PDB entry 3V0W | X-ray diffraction, 1.73 A resolution | chains L and H

Chain L:
Protein: WN1 222-5 Fab (IgG2a) light chain
From: Mus musculus
Notes: antibody fragment or engineered binder
Sequence (212 residues; each row starts with the number of its first residue):
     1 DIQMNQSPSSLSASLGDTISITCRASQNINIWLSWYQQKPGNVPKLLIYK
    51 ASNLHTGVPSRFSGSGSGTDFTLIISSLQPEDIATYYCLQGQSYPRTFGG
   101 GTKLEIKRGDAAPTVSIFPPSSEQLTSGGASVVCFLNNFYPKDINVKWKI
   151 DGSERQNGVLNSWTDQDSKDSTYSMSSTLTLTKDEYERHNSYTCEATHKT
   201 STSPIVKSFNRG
Disordered / not traced: 212
Disulfide bonds: Cys23-Cys88, Cys134-Cys194

Chain H:
Protein: WN1 222-5 Fab (IgG2a) heavy chain
From: Mus musculus
Notes: antibody fragment or engineered binder
Sequence (219 residues; each row starts with the number of its first residue; a row labelled like 52A-52C holds insertion residues (52A, then the next letters in order)):
     1 EVKLVESGGGLVQPGGSLSLSCAASGFTFSDYYMTWVRQAPGKAPEWLAL
    51 IR
52A-52C NKR
    53 NGDTAEYSASVKGRFTISRDYSRSILHLQM
82A-82C NAL
    83 RTEDSATYYCVRQGRGYT
  100A L
   101 DYWGQGTSVTVSSAKTTAPSVYPLAPVCGDTTGSSVTLGCLVKGYFPEPV
   151 TLTWNSGSLSSGVHTFPAVLQSGLYTLSSSVTVTSSTWPSQSITCNVAHP
   201 ASSTKVDKKIEP
Disordered / not traced: 128-132
Disulfide bonds: Cys22-Cys92, Cys140-Cys195

Chain L / chain H interface:
Residue-residue contacts - 73 pairs, chain L then chain H:
  Trp32(L) with Gly98(H); Tyr99(H), hydrophobic
  Ser34(L) with Thr100(H), hydrogen bond
  Tyr36(L) with Thr100(H), hydrogen bond; Leu100A(H), hydrogen bond (side chain-backbone); Trp103(H)
  Gln38(L) with Gln39(H), hydrogen bond
  Val43(L) with Tyr91(H), hydrophobic; Trp103(H), hydrophobic; Gly104(H); Gln105(H)
  Pro44(L) with Trp103(H)
  Leu46(L) with Thr100(H); Asp101(H)
  Tyr49(L) with Thr100(H)
  His55(L) with Tyr102(H)
  Tyr87(L) with Gln39(H), hydrogen bond; Lys43(H); Ala44(H), hydrophobic; Pro45(H)
  Leu89(L) with Leu100A(H), hydrophobic
  Gly91(L) with Tyr99(H)
  Tyr94(L) with Trp47(H), hydrophobic; Leu50(H); Arg52(H); Glu58(H)
  Pro95(L) with Trp47(H), hydrophobic
  Arg96(L) with Trp47(H); Gln95(H), hydrogen bond; Tyr99(H)
  Phe98(L) with Pro45(H); Trp47(H); Trp103(H), hydrophobic
  Gly99(L) with Ala44(H)
  Ser116(L) with Thr137(H)
  Ile117(L) with Val127(H)
  Phe118(L) with Leu124(H); Ala125(H); Thr137(H)
  Pro119(L) with Val127(H)
  Ser121(L) with Tyr122(H); Pro123(H)
  Glu123(L) with Val121(H); Lys208(H), salt bridge
  Gln124(L) with Tyr122(H)
  Ser127(L) with Tyr122(H)
  Ser131(L) with Leu141(H); Lys143(H)
  Val133(L) with Leu124(H), hydrophobic
  Phe135(L) with Gly139(H); Phe166(H), hydrophobic; Ser178(H); Ser179(H); Ser180(H)
  Asn137(L) with His164(H); Phe166(H); Ser180(H), hydrogen bond
  Asn138(L) with His164(H)
  Leu160(L) with Val169(H), hydrophobic; Gln171(H); Thr176(H)
  Asn161(L) with Val169(H)
  Ser162(L) with Phe166(H); Pro167(H), hydrogen bond (side chain-backbone); Val169(H)
  Trp163(L) with Pro167(H)
  Thr164(L) with Phe166(H)
  Ser174(L) with His164(H), hydrogen bond; Phe166(H)
  Met175(L) with Phe166(H)
  Ser176(L) with Phe166(H); Ser178(H), hydrogen bond
  Thr180(L) with Lys143(H)
Interface residues without a listed pair, chain L (44 interface residues in all): Lys50, Gly100, Asp167, Thr178, Phe209
Interface residues without a listed pair, chain H (44 interface residues in all): Val37, Glu46, Pro126, Leu138, Thr165

Summary:
Chain L and chain H each contribute 44 residues to their interface, with 10 hydrogen bonds and 1 salt bridge.
Among the polar pairs are Glu123(L)-Lys208(H), Ser34(L)-Thr100(H) and Tyr36(L)-Leu100A(H).
Here chain L is WN1 222-5 Fab (IgG2a) light chain and chain H is WN1 222-5 Fab (IgG2a) heavy chain, both from
Mus musculus. Entry 3V0W (Crystal structure of Fab WN1 222-5 in complex with LPS) was determined by X-ray
diffraction.
